5K20 - chains A and C of the 4 polymer chains in the assembly; structure by X-ray diffraction, 2.20 A resolution.

# Chain A
Name: Caspase-7 large subunit
From: Homo sapiens
Notes: EC 3.4.22.60
Reference sequence: P55210 (CASP7_HUMAN), isoform P55210-3; residues 1-198 here correspond to UniProt positions 34-231 (UniProt number = residue number + 33)
Chain sequence (198 residues; row label = number of the first residue in the row):
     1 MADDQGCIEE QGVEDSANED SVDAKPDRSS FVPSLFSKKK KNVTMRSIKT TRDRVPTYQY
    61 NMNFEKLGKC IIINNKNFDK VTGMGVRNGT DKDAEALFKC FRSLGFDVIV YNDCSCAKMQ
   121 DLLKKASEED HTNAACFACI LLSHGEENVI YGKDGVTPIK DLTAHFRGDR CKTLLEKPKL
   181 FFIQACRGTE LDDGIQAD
Unresolved in the structure: 1-56, 197-198

# Chain C
Name: Caspase-7 large subunit
From: Homo sapiens
Notes: EC 3.4.22.60
Reference sequence: P55210 (CASP7_HUMAN), isoform P55210-3; residues 301-498 here correspond to UniProt positions 34-231 (UniProt number = residue number - 267)
Chain sequence (198 residues; numbered 301 to 498; the number before each row is that of its first residue):
   301 MADDQGCIEE QGVEDSANED SVDAKPDRSS FVPSLFSKKK KNVTMRSIKT TRDRVPTYQY
   361 NMNFEKLGKC IIINNKNFDK VTGMGVRNGT DKDAEALFKC FRSLGFDVIV YNDCSCAKMQ
   421 DLLKKASEED HTNAACFACI LLSHGEENVI YGKDGVTPIK DLTAHFRGDR CKTLLEKPKL
   481 FFIQACRGTE LDDGIQAD
Unresolved in the structure: 301-356, 497-498

# Chain A / chain C interface
Contacting residue pairs (10; chain A residue first):
  G168(A) - I495(C)
  D169(A) - I495(C)
  K172(A) - I495(C)
  L175(A) - I495(C)  hydrophobic
  L175(A) - Q496(C)
  E176(A) - Q496(C)
  I195(A) - G468(C)
  I195(A) - D469(C)
  I195(A) - K472(C)
  I195(A) - L475(C)  hydrophobic
Other interface residues (no listed pair), chain A (7 interface residues in all): Q196

# Summary
Chain A and chain C form an interface of 7 and 6 residues respectively.
Chain A and chain C are both Caspase-7 large subunit (Homo sapiens); the structure, Caspase-7 S239E
Phosphomimetic, was determined by X-ray diffraction.
